PDB entry 8D2P | electron microscopy, 2.78 A resolution | chains A and B of the 3 polymer chains in the assembly

== Chain A ==
Name: CRISPR-associated endonuclease, Csn1 family
Organism: Acidothermus cellulolyticus 11B
UniProtKB: A0LWB3 (A0LWB3_ACIC1); residue numbers follow UniProt; this construct covers 1-1138
Sequence (1138 residues; each row starts with the number of its first residue):
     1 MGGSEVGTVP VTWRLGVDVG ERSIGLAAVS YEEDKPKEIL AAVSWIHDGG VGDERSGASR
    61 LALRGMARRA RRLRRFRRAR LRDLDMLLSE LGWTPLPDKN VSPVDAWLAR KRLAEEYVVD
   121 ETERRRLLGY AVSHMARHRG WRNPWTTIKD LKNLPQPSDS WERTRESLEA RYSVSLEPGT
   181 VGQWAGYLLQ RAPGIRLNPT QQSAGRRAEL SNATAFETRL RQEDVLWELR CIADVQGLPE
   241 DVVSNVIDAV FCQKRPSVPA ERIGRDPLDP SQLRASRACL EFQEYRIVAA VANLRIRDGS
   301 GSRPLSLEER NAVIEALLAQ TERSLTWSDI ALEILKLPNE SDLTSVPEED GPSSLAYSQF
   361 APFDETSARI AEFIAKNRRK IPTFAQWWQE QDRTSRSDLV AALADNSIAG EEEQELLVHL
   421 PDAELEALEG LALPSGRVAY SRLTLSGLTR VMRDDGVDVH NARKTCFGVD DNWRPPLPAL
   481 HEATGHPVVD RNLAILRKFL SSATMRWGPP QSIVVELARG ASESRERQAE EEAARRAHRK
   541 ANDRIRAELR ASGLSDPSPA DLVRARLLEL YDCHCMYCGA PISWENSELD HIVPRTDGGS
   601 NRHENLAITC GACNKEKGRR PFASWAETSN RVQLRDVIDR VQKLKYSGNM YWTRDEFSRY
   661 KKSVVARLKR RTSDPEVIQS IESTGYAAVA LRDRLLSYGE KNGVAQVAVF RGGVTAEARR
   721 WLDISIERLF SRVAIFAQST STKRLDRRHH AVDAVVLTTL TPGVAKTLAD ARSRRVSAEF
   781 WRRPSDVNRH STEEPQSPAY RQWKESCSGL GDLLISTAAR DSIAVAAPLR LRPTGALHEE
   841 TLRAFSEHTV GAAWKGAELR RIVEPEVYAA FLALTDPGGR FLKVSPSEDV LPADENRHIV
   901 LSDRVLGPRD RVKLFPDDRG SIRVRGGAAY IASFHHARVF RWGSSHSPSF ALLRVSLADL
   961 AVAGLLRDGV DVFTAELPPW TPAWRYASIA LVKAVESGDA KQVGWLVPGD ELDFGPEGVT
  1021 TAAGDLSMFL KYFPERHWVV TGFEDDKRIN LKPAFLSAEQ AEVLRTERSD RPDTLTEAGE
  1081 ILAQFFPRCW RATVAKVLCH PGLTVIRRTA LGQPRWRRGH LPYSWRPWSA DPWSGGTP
Disordered / not traced: 1-6, 204-209, 411-415, 779-790, 1135-1138
Metal / ion sites: Mg2+ site 1: Asp18, Glu516; Mg2+ site 2 near Asp18 (its only coordinating residue here); Mg2+ site 3: Asp590, Asn614 (shared with 1 residue of chain T)
What the authors report for this chain:
  - mutagenesis - R55W: decreased catalytic activity
  - mutagenesis - R55Y: unchanged catalytic activity
  - mutagenesis - R55A: abolished catalytic activity
  - mutagenesis - H750N: unchanged catalytic activity on Mn2+
  - mutagenesis - H750N: abolished growth
  - mutagenesis - V709A/H750N: increased growth in response to Mn2+
  - mutagenesis - H750D: decreased catalytic activity on Mg2+
  - mutagenesis - H750D: decreased catalytic activity on Mn2+

== Chain B ==
Molecule: Single guide RNA
Organism: Acidothermus cellulolyticus 11B
Sequence (106 nucleotides; row label = number of the first residue in the row):
     1 XGUAGGAUGG CAAGAUCCUG GUAUGCUGGG GAGCCUGAAA AGGCUACCUA GCAAGACCCC
    61 UUCGUGGGGU CGCAUUCUUC ACCCCCUCGC AGCAGCGAGG GGGUUC
Disordered / not traced: 91-94
Modified / non-standard residues: GTP (guanosine-5'-triphosphate) at position 1
Metal / ion sites: Mg2+ site 1 near U22 (its only coordinating residue here); Mg2+ site 2: U22, A23; Mg2+ site 3: U24, C47; Mg2+ site 4 near C52 (its only coordinating residue here); Mg2+ site 5 near U104 (its only coordinating residue here)

== Chain A / chain B interface ==
Contacting residue pairs (227):
  His47(A) with U76(B), base contact
  Asp48(A) with U76(B), hydrogen bond to the base
  Ser59(A) with C17(B), hydrogen bond to the phosphate
  Arg60(A) with A74(B), salt bridge to the phosphate; U75(B), phosphate contact
  Leu61(A) with C17(B), phosphate contact; C18(B), phosphate contact; A74(B), sugar contact
  Ala62(A) with C17(B), phosphate contact
  Arg64(A) with G72(B), salt bridge to the phosphate; C73(B), salt bridge to the phosphate; A74(B), hydrogen bond to the base
  Gly65(A) with C18(B), phosphate contact
  Ala67(A) with C73(B), base contact
  Arg68(A) with C18(B), salt bridge to the phosphate; U19(B), salt bridge to the phosphate; G72(B), phosphate contact
  Arg69(A) with C18(B), salt bridge to the phosphate; U19(B), salt bridge to the phosphate; G20(B), phosphate contact
  Arg71(A) with A53(B), phosphate contact; G72(B), salt bridge to the phosphate; C73(B), salt bridge to the phosphate
  Arg72(A) with G20(B), salt bridge to the phosphate; C71(B), salt bridge to the phosphate
  Leu73(A) with G21(B), base contact; U22(B), phosphate contact
  Arg74(A) with C52(B), base contact; A53(B), salt bridge to the phosphate
  Arg75(A) with U70(B), salt bridge to the phosphate; C71(B), salt bridge to the phosphate
  Phe76(A) with G20(B), phosphate contact; G21(B), phosphate contact
  Arg78(A) with G51(B), salt bridge to the phosphate; C52(B), salt bridge to the phosphate
  Ala79(A) with G69(B), phosphate contact
  Arg80(A) with U22(B), salt bridge to the phosphate
  Arg82(A) with G68(B), salt bridge to the phosphate; G69(B), salt bridge to the phosphate
  Leu96(A) with C48(B), phosphate contact; U49(B), phosphate contact
  Asp98(A) with G29(B), hydrogen bond to the base; U49(B), hydrogen bond to the sugar
  Lys99(A) with G29(B), sugar contact; G30(B), sugar contact
  Asn100(A) with G30(B), hydrogen bond to the sugar; G31(B), hydrogen bond to the phosphate
  Val101(A) with G30(B), sugar contact; G31(B), sugar contact
  Ser102(A) with A32(B), sugar contact
  Pro103(A) with G30(B), base contact; G31(B), phosphate contact; A32(B), base contact; A46(B), base contact; C47(B), hydrogen bond to the sugar; C48(B), sugar contact
  Trp107(A) with C47(B), hydrogen bond to the phosphate; C48(B), phosphate contact
  His134(A) with C48(B), salt bridge to the phosphate; U49(B), phosphate contact
  Arg137(A) with U49(B), phosphate contact; A50(B), salt bridge to the phosphate
  His138(A) with A23(B), phosphate contact; C48(B), salt bridge to the phosphate; U49(B), salt bridge to the phosphate
  Arg139(A) with G21(B), hydrogen bond to the phosphate; U22(B), salt bridge to the phosphate; A23(B), phosphate contact
  Gly140(A) with U22(B), sugar contact; A23(B), phosphate contact
  Trp141(A) with G20(B), base contact; G21(B), hydrogen bond to the base; U22(B), sugar contact
  Pro144(A) with G20(B), sugar contact
  Leu189(A) with A46(B), sugar contact
  Pro193(A) with G33(B), sugar contact
  Gly194(A) with U45(B), hydrogen bond to the sugar; A46(B), sugar contact
  Ile195(A) with A46(B), hydrogen bond to the sugar
  Arg196(A) with U24(B), hydrogen bond to the phosphate; G25(B), salt bridge to the phosphate; A46(B), salt bridge to the phosphate; C47(B), salt bridge to the phosphate
  Leu197(A) with C47(B), hydrogen bond to the phosphate
  Asn198(A) with A23(B), hydrogen bond to the phosphate; U24(B), hydrogen bond to the phosphate
  Thr200(A) with U24(B), hydrogen bond to the sugar
  Arg219(A) with G21(B), base contact; U22(B), hydrogen bond to the base
  Gln253(A) with G20(B), sugar contact; G21(B), hydrogen bond to the sugar
  Lys254(A) with G20(B), salt bridge to the phosphate; G21(B), hydrogen bond to the phosphate
  Pro256(A) with U19(B), sugar contact; G20(B), sugar contact
  Ser257(A) with U19(B), hydrogen bond to the sugar
  Pro259(A) with C18(B), sugar contact
  Arg262(A) with C18(B), sugar contact
  Arg277(A) with G10(B), salt bridge to the phosphate
  Phe282(A) with G9(B), sugar contact; G10(B), phosphate contact
  Tyr285(A) with U8(B), hydrogen bond to the sugar; G9(B), sugar contact
  Arg286(A) with G9(B), phosphate contact; G10(B), salt bridge to the phosphate
  Pro347(A) with G9(B), base contact
  Val438(A) with G9(B), phosphate contact
  Ala439(A) with U8(B), phosphate contact; G9(B), hydrogen bond to the phosphate
  Tyr440(A) with A7(B), hydrogen bond to the sugar; U8(B), sugar contact
  Arg463(A) with A7(B), hydrogen bond to the sugar
  Arg474(A) with G5(B), base contact; G6(B), sugar contact
  Pro475(A) with A7(B), sugar contact
  His481(A) with G101(B), sugar contact
  Gly485(A) with U16(B), sugar contact
  His486(A) with A15(B), sugar contact; U16(B), sugar contact
  Pro487(A) with U16(B), phosphate contact
  Arg491(A) with U75(B), salt bridge to the phosphate; U76(B), salt bridge to the phosphate
  Ala494(A) with U76(B), phosphate contact; G103(B), phosphate contact
  Arg497(A) with U76(B), salt bridge to the phosphate; G102(B), salt bridge to the phosphate; G103(B), salt bridge to the phosphate
  Lys498(A) with C77(B), base contact; G103(B), salt bridge to the phosphate; U104(B), phosphate contact
  Ser501(A) with G103(B), hydrogen bond to the sugar
  Ser502(A) with U104(B), hydrogen bond to the phosphate; U105(B), sugar contact
  Met505(A) with U104(B), sugar contact; U105(B), base contact
  Arg506(A) with U105(B), base contact; C106(B), salt bridge to the phosphate
  Leu517(A) with G5(B), sugar contact
  Arg519(A) with G5(B), salt bridge to the phosphate; G6(B), salt bridge to the phosphate
  His538(A) with A12(B), hydrogen bond to the sugar; A13(B), sugar contact
  Arg539(A) with C11(B), sugar contact; A12(B), sugar contact
  Asn542(A) with A12(B), phosphate contact; A13(B), hydrogen bond to the phosphate
  Arg546(A) with A12(B), salt bridge to the phosphate
  Ser600(A) with A15(B), phosphate contact
  Asn601(A) with A15(B), hydrogen bond to the phosphate
  Arg602(A) with A13(B), hydrogen bond to the sugar; G14(B), phosphate contact; A15(B), phosphate contact
  His603(A) with G14(B), salt bridge to the phosphate
  Lys615(A) with A23(B), sugar contact
  Tyr651(A) with A13(B), hydrogen bond to the phosphate
  Ser680(A) with A15(B), phosphate contact
  Glu682(A) with G14(B), base contact; A15(B), hydrogen bond to the sugar
  Ser683(A) with A15(B), sugar contact
  Arg692(A) with G5(B), hydrogen bond to the phosphate; G6(B), salt bridge to the phosphate
  Val709(A) with G5(B), sugar contact
  Arg711(A) with A4(B), salt bridge to the phosphate; G5(B), salt bridge to the phosphate
  Lys766(A) with U3(B), sugar contact
  Pro828(A) with U76(B), base contact
  Leu829(A) with C77(B), phosphate contact
  Arg830(A) with A74(B), salt bridge to the phosphate; U75(B), salt bridge to the phosphate; U76(B), hydrogen bond to the sugar
  Leu831(A) with C77(B), hydrogen bond to the phosphate; U78(B), sugar contact
  Arg832(A) with U75(B), base contact; U76(B), hydrogen bond to the phosphate; C77(B), salt bridge to the phosphate; U78(B), hydrogen bond to the sugar
  Pro833(A) with U78(B), sugar contact
  Thr834(A) with A74(B), hydrogen bond to the phosphate
  Gly835(A) with A53(B), hydrogen bond to the base; C73(B), sugar contact
  Ala836(A) with A53(B), base contact; C73(B), hydrogen bond to the base
  Leu837(A) with A53(B), hydrogen bond to the base; A54(B), base contact
  His838(A) with A53(B), hydrogen bond to the sugar
  Thr841(A) with C26(B), sugar contact
  Leu842(A) with C26(B), hydrogen bond to the sugar; U27(B), sugar contact; G51(B), base contact
  Arg843(A) with U27(B), sugar contact
  Ala844(A) with U27(B), sugar contact; G28(B), phosphate contact
  Val924(A) with A53(B), sugar contact
  Arg925(A) with G51(B), sugar contact; C52(B), hydrogen bond to the sugar; A53(B), hydrogen bond to the sugar; A54(B), salt bridge to the phosphate
  Gly926(A) with U27(B), hydrogen bond to the sugar
  Gly927(A) with U27(B), sugar contact
  Ala961(A) with A54(B), base contact
  Leu966(A) with A54(B), base contact
  Gly969(A) with U79(B), sugar contact
  Val970(A) with U78(B), base contact; U79(B), hydrogen bond to the sugar
  Asp971(A) with U78(B), hydrogen bond to the base; U79(B), base contact
  Val972(A) with U78(B), hydrogen bond to the base
  Phe973(A) with U78(B), base contact
  Thr1109(A) with U105(B), phosphate contact; C106(B), hydrogen bond to the phosphate
  Ala1110(A) with U104(B), phosphate contact
  Leu1111(A) with U105(B), phosphate contact; C106(B), phosphate contact
  Gln1113(A) with C106(B), hydrogen bond to the phosphate
  Pro1114(A) with C106(B), sugar contact
  Arg1115(A) with C77(B), hydrogen bond to the base; U105(B), salt bridge to the phosphate; C106(B), base contact
  Trp1116(A) with C106(B), hydrogen bond to the base
  Arg1117(A) with U105(B), sugar contact; C106(B), hydrogen bond to the base
  His1120(A) with C80(B), hydrogen bond to the base; A81(B), hydrogen bond to the base
  Leu1121(A) with C77(B), base contact; U104(B), sugar contact; U105(B), phosphate contact
  Pro1122(A) with C77(B), sugar contact
Other interface residues (no listed pair), chain A (147 interface residues in all): Ile46, Arg77, Leu81, Pro97, Val104, Ser133, Arg142, Pro199, Leu220, Arg255, Glu348, Val459, Arg535, Asp543, Arg566, Glu840, Trp1005

== In short ==
Chain A and chain B form an interface of 147 and 61 residues respectively, with 58 hydrogen bonds and 49 salt
bridges. Among the polar pairs are Asp48(A)-U76(B), Arg64(A)-A74(B) and Asp98(A)-G29(B). From the paper: R55W
of chain A reduces catalytic activity; R55A of chain A abolishes catalytic activity; 6 substitutions were
tested in all.
Here chain A is CRISPR-associated endonuclease, Csn1 family and chain B is Single guide RNA, both from
Acidothermus cellulolyticus 11B. Entry 8D2P (Structure of Acidothermus cellulolyticus Cas9 ternary complex
(Target bound)) was determined by electron microscopy (same publication as 8D2K, 8D2L, 8D2N, 8D2O and 8D2Q).
